PDB entry 5A47 | X-ray diffraction, 1.20 A resolution | chain A

Chain A:
Name: Thaumatin-1
Source organism: Thaumatococcus daniellii
Reference sequence: P02883 (THM1_THADA); numbering as in UniProt (aligned over 1-207)
Chain sequence (207 residues; numbered 1 to 207; the number before each row is that of its first residue):
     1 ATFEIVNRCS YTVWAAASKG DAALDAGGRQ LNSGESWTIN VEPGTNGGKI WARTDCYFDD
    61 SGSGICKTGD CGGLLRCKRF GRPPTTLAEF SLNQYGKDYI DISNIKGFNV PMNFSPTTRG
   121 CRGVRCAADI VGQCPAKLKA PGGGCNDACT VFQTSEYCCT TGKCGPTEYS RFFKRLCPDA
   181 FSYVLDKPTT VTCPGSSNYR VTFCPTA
Disulfides: Cys9-Cys204, Cys56-Cys66, Cys71-Cys77, Cys121-Cys193, Cys126-Cys177, Cys134-Cys145, Cys149-Cys158, Cys159-Cys164

Overview:
Chain A is Thaumatin-1 (Thaumatococcus daniellii); the structure, Structure of Thaumatin obtained by multi
crystal data collection, was determined by X-ray diffraction, deposited together with 5A3Y, 5A3Z, 5A44 and
5A45.
